Entry 7T8S (X-ray diffraction, 2.00 A resolution); this record covers chains A and B of the 4 polymer chains in the assembly.

Chain A:
Protein: Phycoerythrin beta subunit
From: Cryptomonas pyrenoidifera
UniProt: A0A222AH92 (A0A222AH92_9CRYP); numbering as in UniProt (aligned over 1-178)
Chain sequence (178 residues; each row starts with the number of its first residue):
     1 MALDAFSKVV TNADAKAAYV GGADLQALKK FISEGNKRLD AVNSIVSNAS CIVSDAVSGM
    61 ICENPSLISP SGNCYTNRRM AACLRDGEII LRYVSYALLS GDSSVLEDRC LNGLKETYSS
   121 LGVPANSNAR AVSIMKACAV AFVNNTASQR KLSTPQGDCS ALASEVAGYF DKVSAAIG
Not modelled in the structure: 1, 9-14
Glycans and other covalent adducts: Bilin 584 (doubly linked) (KQ6) linked to Cys51, Cys62; phycoerythrobilin (PEB) linked to Cys83; Bilin 584 (single linked) (KPX) linked to Cys159
Modified / non-standard residues: Asn73 (N-methyl asparagine; MEN)
Ligand contacts:
  - Bilin 618 (single linked) (KP9), molecule 1: Tyr19, Gly21, Gly22
  - Bilin 618 (single linked) (KP9), molecule 2: Pro65, Ser66, Ile68, Ser69, Pro70, Tyr75
  - Bilin 584 (single linked) (KPX): Leu25, Lys29, Asn36, Lys37, Leu39, Asp40, Ala41, Val143, Asn144, Asn145, Thr154, Pro155, Gln156, Gly157
  - Bilin 584 (doubly linked) (KQ6), molecule 1: Asn48, Ile52, Asp55, Ser58, Gly59, Glu63, Arg130, Ile134, Ala137, Cys138, Ala141, Phe142, Ala147, Ser148, Gln149
  - Bilin 584 (doubly linked) (KQ6), molecule 2: Ser148, Gln149, Lys151
  - phycoerythrobilin (PEB): Val57, Met60, Leu67, Asn73, Cys74, Arg78, Arg79, Ala82, Arg85, Asp86, Ile89, Ile90, Tyr93, Arg109, Cys110, Leu114, Thr117, Tyr118, Leu121, Val123, Pro124, Ser127, Asn128, Ala131
From the paper describing this entry:
  - binding site for Bilin 584 (doubly linked): Cys51, Cys62, Lys151
  - binding site for phycoerythrobilin: Cys83
  - binding site for Bilin 584 (single linked): Cys159
  - post-translational modification sites: Asn73

Chain B:
Protein: phycoerythrin alpha-1 subunit
From: Cryptomonas pyrenoidifera
Chain sequence (78 residues; numbered 1 to 78; the number before each row is that of its first residue):
     1 AFDKSAKAPV ITIFDHRGCT AHKNAEYKGA LTNSIDDEMC VKVQSVKIAV SEADAAKKLQ
    61 EFISYEAKGI DGAYTGRK
Glycans and other covalent adducts: Bilin 618 (single linked) (KP9) linked to Cys19
Ligand contacts:
  - Bilin 618 (single linked) (KP9), molecule 1: Phe14, His16, Ala21, His22, Asn24, Ala25, Glu26, Tyr27, Asp37, Glu38, Met39, Cys40, Lys42
  - Bilin 618 (single linked) (KP9), molecule 2: Ile63, Tyr65, Lys78
  - Bilin 584 (single linked) (KPX): Ile13, Phe14, Asp15, Arg17, Ile35, Asp36, Met39, Cys40, Val41
  - Bilin 584 (doubly linked) (KQ6), molecule 1: Tyr65, Glu66, Ala67, Lys68, Asp71, Gly72, Ala73, Tyr74, Thr75, Gly76
  - Bilin 584 (doubly linked) (KQ6), molecule 2: Gly69, Ile70, Asp71
  - phycoerythrobilin (PEB): Phe2, Lys4, Ser5, Ala6, Lys7
From the paper describing this entry:
  - contacts within the chain: His22-Glu26 (salt bridge)
  - binding site for Bilin 618 (single linked): Cys19, His22, Glu26

How chain A and chain B interact:
Contacting residue pairs - 91 pairs, chain A then chain B:
  Phe6(A) - Val41(B)  hydrophobic
  Phe6(A) - Val43(B)  hydrophobic
  Ala15(A) - Gln44(B)  hydrogen bond (backbone-side chain)
  Ala17(A) - Lys42(B)
  Ala17(A) - Val43(B)
  Ala17(A) - Gln44(B)
  Ala18(A) - Val41(B)
  Ala18(A) - Lys42(B)
  Ala18(A) - Val43(B)  hydrogen bond (backbone-backbone)
  Tyr19(A) - Glu26(B)
  Tyr19(A) - Tyr27(B)
  Tyr19(A) - Val41(B)
  Tyr19(A) - Lys42(B)
  Val20(A) - Cys40(B)
  Val20(A) - Val41(B)  hydrogen bond (backbone-backbone)
  Gly21(A) - Tyr27(B)  hydrogen bond (backbone-side chain)
  Gly21(A) - Asp36(B)
  Gly21(A) - Met39(B)
  Gly22(A) - Tyr27(B)
  Gly22(A) - Ala30(B)
  Gly22(A) - Thr32(B)
  Gly22(A) - Asp36(B)  hydrogen bond (backbone-backbone)
  Gly22(A) - Asp37(B)
  Gly22(A) - Met39(B)
  Ala23(A) - Tyr27(B)
  Ala23(A) - Ala30(B)  hydrogen bond (backbone-backbone)
  Ala23(A) - Thr32(B)
  Asp24(A) - Tyr27(B)  hydrogen bond (backbone-side chain)
  Leu25(A) - Asp36(B)
  Leu25(A) - Met39(B)
  Gln26(A) - Thr32(B)
  Gln26(A) - Ser34(B)
  Gln26(A) - Asp36(B)  hydrogen bond
  Lys29(A) - Asp36(B)  salt bridge
  Lys29(A) - Met39(B)
  Asn43(A) - Ile13(B)
  Val46(A) - Ile11(B)
  Ser54(A) - Lys58(B)  hydrogen bond
  Ser54(A) - Phe62(B)
  Val57(A) - Phe62(B)  hydrophobic
  Ser58(A) - Phe62(B)
  Ser58(A) - Ala67(B)  hydrogen bond (side chain-backbone)
  Ile61(A) - Phe62(B)  hydrophobic
  Ile61(A) - Tyr65(B)  hydrophobic
  Cys62(A) - Tyr65(B)
  Cys62(A) - Gly76(B)
  Cys62(A) - Arg77(B)  hydrogen bond (backbone-backbone)
  Glu63(A) - Thr75(B)  hydrogen bond
  Glu63(A) - Arg77(B)
  Pro65(A) - Tyr65(B)  hydrogen bond (backbone-side chain)
  Pro65(A) - Arg77(B)
  Pro65(A) - Lys78(B)
  Ile68(A) - Leu59(B)  hydrophobic
  Ile68(A) - Tyr65(B)
  Asn77(A) - Glu52(B)
  Asn77(A) - Ala55(B)
  Asn77(A) - Ala56(B)
  Arg78(A) - Glu52(B)
  Met80(A) - Ala55(B)  hydrophobic
  Ala81(A) - Val50(B)
  Ala81(A) - Ser51(B)
  Ala81(A) - Ala55(B)
  Leu84(A) - Lys58(B)
  Arg85(A) - Ile48(B)
  Arg85(A) - Val50(B)
  Glu88(A) - Ile48(B)
  Ile89(A) - Ala6(B)  hydrophobic
  Ile89(A) - Ile48(B)  hydrophobic
  Arg92(A) - Pro9(B)
  Arg92(A) - Val10(B)
  Tyr93(A) - Lys7(B)  hydrogen bond (side chain-backbone)
  Tyr93(A) - Ala8(B)  hydrophobic
  Tyr93(A) - Pro9(B)
  Ser95(A) - Ile11(B)
  Tyr96(A) - Pro9(B)  hydrophobic
  Tyr96(A) - Ile11(B)  hydrophobic
  Leu99(A) - Ile11(B)  hydrophobic
  Leu99(A) - Val43(B)  hydrophobic
  Asp108(A) - Ala1(B)  hydrogen bond (backbone-backbone)
  Asp108(A) - Phe2(B)
  Arg109(A) - Phe2(B)
  Cys110(A) - Phe2(B)
  Asn112(A) - Ala1(B)  hydrogen bond (side chain-backbone)
  Asn112(A) - Phe2(B)  hydrogen bond (backbone-backbone)
  Gly113(A) - Phe2(B)
  Leu114(A) - Phe2(B)
  Thr117(A) - Phe2(B)
  Thr117(A) - Lys4(B)  hydrogen bond
  Ala147(A) - Asp71(B)
  Ser148(A) - Ile70(B)
  Ser148(A) - Asp71(B)  hydrogen bond (backbone-side chain)
Also at the interface, not in a pair above, chain A (49 interface residues in all): Lys16, Leu39, Val42, Asp55
Also at the interface, not in a pair above, chain B (46 interface residues in all): Leu31, Ser45, Ala49, Ile63, Lys68, Gly69

Overview:
49 residues of chain A and 46 residues of chain B are in contact; the contacts include 19 hydrogen bonds and 1
salt bridge. Polar pairs include Lys29(A)-Asp36(B), Ala15(A)-Gln44(B) and Gly21(A)-Tyr27(B). The paper reports
a binding site for Bilin 584 (doubly linked) at Cys51(A), Cys62(A) and Lys151(A); a binding site for Bilin 618
(single linked) at Cys19(B), His22(B) and Glu26(B).
Here chain A is Phycoerythrin beta subunit and chain B is phycoerythrin alpha-1 subunit, both from Cryptomonas
pyrenoidifera. Entry 7T8S (Light Harvesting complex phycoerythrin PE 566, from the cryptophyte Cryptomonas
pyrenoidifera) was determined by X-ray diffraction (same publication as 7T7U and 7T89).
